3ETQ - chains A and B; structure by X-ray diffraction, 1.90 A resolution.

Chain A (and B):
Name: Potassium/sodium hyperpolarization-activated cyclic nucleotide-gated channel 2
Organism: Mus musculus
Notes: fragment: C-terminal fragment; chain B of this document is another copy of the same molecule, construct and numbering; everything in this record applies to it too
Reference sequence: O88703 (HCN2_MOUSE); residues 443-640 here = UniProt positions 443-640
Sequence (204 residues; row label = number of the first residue in the row):
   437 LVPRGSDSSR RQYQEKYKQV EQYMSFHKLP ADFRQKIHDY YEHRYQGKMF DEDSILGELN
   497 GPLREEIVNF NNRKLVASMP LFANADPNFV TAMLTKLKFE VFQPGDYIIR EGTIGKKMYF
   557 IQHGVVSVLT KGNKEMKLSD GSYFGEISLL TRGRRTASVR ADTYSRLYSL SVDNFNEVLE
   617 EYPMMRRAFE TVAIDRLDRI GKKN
Not modelled in the structure: 437-442, 637-640 (chain B: 437-443, 568, 636-640)
Differences from the reference sequence: expression tag (437-442); engineered mutation Asn508 (Cys in O88703), Ser584 (Cys in O88703), Ser601 (Cys in O88703)
UniProt features mapped onto this chain:
  - binding site (3',5'-cyclic AMP): Gly581, Glu582, Arg591, Thr592, Arg632
  - mutagenesis: Ser594 (S594R: Shifts channel activation to more negative voltage, slows channel opening and speeds up channel closure. Reduces sensitivity to activation by cAMP)
Ligand contacts: adenosine-3',5'-cyclic-monophosphate (CMP): Ile545, Val564, Met572, Leu574, Phe580, Gly581, Glu582, Ile583, Ser584, Arg590, Arg591, Thr592, Ala593, Val595, Arg632, Arg635, Ile636

Chain A / chain B interface:
Pairs across the interface (21; chain A residue first):
  Leu586(A) - Pro619(B)
  Thr587(A) - Pro619(B)
  Thr587(A) - Met620(B)
  Pro619(A) - Thr587(B)
  Met620(A) - Leu586(B)  hydrophobic
  Met620(A) - Thr587(B)
  Met620(A) - Ile630(B)  hydrophobic
  Arg622(A) - Arg622(B)
  Arg622(A) - Glu626(B)
  Arg623(A) - Arg623(B)
  Arg623(A) - Glu626(B)
  Arg623(A) - Thr627(B)  hydrogen bond
  Arg623(A) - Ile630(B)
  Glu626(A) - Arg622(B)
  Glu626(A) - Arg623(B)
  Glu626(A) - Glu626(B)
  Thr627(A) - Arg623(B)  hydrogen bond
  Ala629(A) - Met620(B)  hydrophobic
  Ile630(A) - Met620(B)  hydrophobic
  Ile630(A) - Arg623(B)
  Leu633(A) - Met620(B)  hydrophobic
Interface residues without a listed pair, chain B (11 interface residues in all): Ala629, Leu633

Overview:
Chain A and chain B each contribute 11 residues to their interface, with 2 hydrogen bonds. Its one
hydrogen-bonded contact is Arg623(A)-Thr627(B). Ligands of chain A: adenosine-3',5'-cyclic-monophosphate. From
UniProt: 5 residues binding 3',5'-cyclic AMP and one mutagenesis site on chain A.
Both chains are Potassium/sodium hyperpolarization-activated cyclic nucleotide-gated channel 2 (Mus musculus).
Entry 3ETQ (X-ray structure of cysteine-free fragment of mHCN2 C-terminal region from amino acids 443-630
including C508N, C584S ...) was determined by X-ray diffraction, deposited together with 3FFQ.
